8HD0 - chains A and D of the 5 polymer chains in the assembly; structure by electron microscopy, 3.11 A resolution.

# Chain A
Name: Cell division ATP-binding protein FtsE
Organism: Escherichia coli (strain K12)
Reference sequence: P0A9R7 (FTSE_ECOLI); residue numbers follow UniProt; this construct covers 1-222
Sequence (222 residues; numbered 1 to 222; the number before each row is that of its first residue):
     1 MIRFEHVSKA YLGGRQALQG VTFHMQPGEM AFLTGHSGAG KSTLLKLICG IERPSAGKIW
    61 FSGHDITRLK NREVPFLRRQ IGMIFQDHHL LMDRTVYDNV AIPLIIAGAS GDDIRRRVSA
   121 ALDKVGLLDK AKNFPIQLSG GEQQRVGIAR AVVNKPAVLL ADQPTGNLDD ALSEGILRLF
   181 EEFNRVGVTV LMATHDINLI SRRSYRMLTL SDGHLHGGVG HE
Disordered / not traced: 219-222
Construct notes: engineered mutation Q163 (Glu in P0A9R7)
Curated features (UniProtKB/Swiss-Prot):
  - binding site (ATP): G35 to S42
  - mutagenesis: K41 (K41R: Does not bind ATP), C49 (C49A: Prevents dimer formation. Does not alter ATP-binding)
Ligand contacts:
  - ATP (adenosine-5'-triphosphate), molecule 1: Y11, R15, A17, H36, S37, G38, A39, G40, K41, S42, T43, Q86, Q163, H195
  - ATP, molecule 2: K130, I136, Q137, L138, S139, G140, G141, E142, N167

# Chain D
Name: Cell division protein FtsX
Organism: Escherichia coli (strain K12)
Reference sequence: P0AC30 (FTSX_ECOLI); residues 11-362 here correspond to UniProt positions 1-352 (UniProt number = residue number - 10)
Sequence (352 residues; row label = number of the first residue in the row):
    11 MNKRDAINHI RQFGGRLDRF RKSVGGSGDG GRNAPKRAKS SPKPVNRKTN VFNEQVRYAF
    71 HGALQDLKSK PFATFLTVMV IAISLTLPSV CYMVYKNVNQ AATQYYPSPQ ITVYLQKTLD
   131 DDAAAGVVAQ LQAEQGVEKV NYLSREDALG EFRNWSGFGG ALDMLEENPL PAVAVVIPKL
   191 DFQGTESLNT LRDRITQING IDEVRMDDSW FARLAALTGL VGRVSAMIGV LMVAAVFLVI
   251 GNSVRLSIFA RRDSINVQKL IGATDGFILR PFLYGGALLG FSGALLSLIL SEILVLRLSS
   311 AVAEVAQVFG TKFDINGLSF DECLLLLLVC SMIGWVAAWL ATVQHLRHFT PE
Disordered / not traced: 11-62, 362

# How chain A and chain D interact
Contacting residue pairs (29; chain A residue first):
  G50(A) - P361(D)
  I51(A) - K269(D)
  I51(A) - P361(D)
  R53(A) - P361(D)  hydrogen bond (side chain-backbone)
  N71(A) - T360(D)
  P75(A) - G272(D)  hydrogen bond (backbone-backbone)
  R78(A) - Q268(D)  hydrogen bond (side chain-backbone)
  R78(A) - K269(D)
  R78(A) - L270(D)
  R78(A) - I271(D)
  R79(A) - I271(D)
  R79(A) - G272(D)  hydrogen bond (side chain-backbone)
  R79(A) - T274(D)
  M83(A) - K269(D)
  M83(A) - L270(D)
  F85(A) - K269(D)
  H89(A) - N266(D)  hydrogen bond
  H89(A) - K269(D)  hydrogen bond
  L91(A) - S264(D)
  L91(A) - N266(D)
  R94(A) - Y68(D)  hydrogen bond
  P103(A) - I271(D)
  I105(A) - F277(D)  hydrophobic
  I106(A) - L270(D)  hydrophobic
  I106(A) - I271(D)  hydrophobic
  I106(A) - G272(D)
  I106(A) - A273(D)  hydrophobic
  I106(A) - F277(D)  hydrophobic
  R150(A) - L270(D)
Also at the interface, not in a pair above, chain A (20 interface residues in all): I81, L90, I102, N154
Also at the interface, not in a pair above, chain D (14 interface residues in all): V267

# In short
20 residues of chain A face 14 of chain D across their interface, with 7 hydrogen bonds. Polar contacts
include R53(A)-P361(D), R78(A)-Q268(D) and R79(A)-G272(D). Bound to chain A: ATP. UniProt lists 8 ATP-binding
residues and 2 mutagenesis sites on chain A.
Here chain A is Cell division ATP-binding protein FtsE and chain D is Cell division protein FtsX, both from
Escherichia coli (strain K12). Entry 8HD0 (Cell divisome sPG hydrolysis machinery FtsEX-EnvC) was determined
by electron microscopy.
